5JVD - chains A and F of the 6 polymer chains in the assembly; structure by X-ray diffraction, 2.39 A resolution.

[Chain A]
Molecule: Tubulin alpha-1B chain
Organism: Bos taurus
UniProtKB: P81947 (TBA1B_BOVIN); numbering as in UniProt (aligned over 1-451)
Amino-acid sequence (451 residues; row label = number of the first residue in the row):
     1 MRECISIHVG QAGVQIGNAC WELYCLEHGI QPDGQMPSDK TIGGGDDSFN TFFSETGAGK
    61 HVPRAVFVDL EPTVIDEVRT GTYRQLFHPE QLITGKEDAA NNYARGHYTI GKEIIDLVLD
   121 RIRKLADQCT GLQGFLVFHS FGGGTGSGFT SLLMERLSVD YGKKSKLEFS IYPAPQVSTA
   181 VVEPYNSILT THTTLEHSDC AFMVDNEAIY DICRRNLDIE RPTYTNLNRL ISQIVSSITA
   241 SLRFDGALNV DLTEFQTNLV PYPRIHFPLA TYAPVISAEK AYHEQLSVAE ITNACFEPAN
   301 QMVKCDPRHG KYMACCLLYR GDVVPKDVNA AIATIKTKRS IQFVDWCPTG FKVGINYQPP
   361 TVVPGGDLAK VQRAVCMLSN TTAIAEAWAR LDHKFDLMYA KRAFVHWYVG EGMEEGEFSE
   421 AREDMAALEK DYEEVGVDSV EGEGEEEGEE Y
Not modelled in the structure: 1, 440-451
Metal / ion sites: Ca2+: Asp39, Thr41, Gly44, Glu55
Small-molecule neighbours:
  - 6NL ((2E)-3-(3-hydroxy-4-methoxyphenyl)-1-(7-methoxy-2H-1,3-benzodioxol-5-yl)-2-methylprop-2-en-1-one): Asn101, Thr179, Ala180, Val181
  - GTP: Val9, Gly10, Gln11, Ala12, Gln15, Ile16, Asp69, Glu71, Asp98, Ala99, Ala100, Asn101, Ser140, Gly142, Gly143, Gly144, Thr145, Gly146, Ile171, Pro173, Val177, Ser178, Thr179, Glu183, Asn206, Tyr224, Leu227, Asn228, Ile231
From the paper describing this entry:
  - binding site for 6NL: Thr179
  - conformationally variable residues (side-chain flip): Thr179

[Chain F]
Molecule: Tubulin beta-2B chain
Organism: Gallus gallus
UniProtKB: E1BQ43 (E1BQ43_CHICK); residue numbers follow UniProt; this construct covers 1-378
Amino-acid sequence (384 residues; numbered 1 to 384; the number before each row is that of its first residue):
     1 MYTFVVRDEN SSVYAEVSRL LLATGQWKRL RKDNPRFNLM LGERNRLPFG RLGHEPGLVQ
    61 LVNYYRGADK LCRKASLVKL IKTSPELSES CTWFPESYVI YPTNLKTPVA PAQNGIRHLI
   121 NNTRTDEREV FLAAYNRRRE GREGNVWIAK SSAGAKGEGI LISSEASELL DFIDEQGQVH
   181 VIQKYLEKPL LLEPGHRKFD IRSWVLVDHL YNIYLYREGV LRTSSEPYNS ANFQDKTCHL
   241 TNHCIQKEYS KNYGRYEEGN EMFFEEFNQY LMDALNTTLE NSILLQIKHI IRSCLMCIEP
   301 AISTKHLHYQ SFQLFGFDFM VDEELKVWLI EVNGAPACAQ KLYAELCQGI VDVAISSVFP
   361 LADTGQKTSQ PTSIFIKLHH HHHH
Not modelled in the structure: 103-125, 363-371, 381-384
Sequence notes: expression tag (379-384)
Metal / ion sites: Mg2+: Glu331, Asn333 (together with AMP-PCP)
Small-molecule neighbours: AMP-PCP (ACP; phosphomethylphosphonic acid adenylate ester): Lys74, Ile148, Lys150, Gln183, Lys184, Tyr185, Leu186, Lys198, Asp200, Arg202, Arg222, His239, Leu240, Thr241, Asn242, Asp318, Met320, Ile330, Glu331, Asn333

[Interface between chain A and chain F]
Residue-residue contacts - 19 pairs, chain A then chain F:
  Gln176(A) - Pro56(F)
  Glu207(A) - His54(F)  salt bridge
  Glu297(A) - His306(F)
  Lys304(A) - His54(F)
  Lys304(A) - His308(F)
  Asp306(A) - Arg66(F)
  Arg308(A) - Pro300(F)  hydrogen bond (side chain-backbone)
  Arg308(A) - Ala301(F)  hydrogen bond (side chain-backbone)
  Arg308(A) - Ile302(F)
  Arg308(A) - Ser303(F)  hydrogen bond (side chain-backbone)
  Arg308(A) - Leu307(F)
  His309(A) - Arg66(F)  hydrogen bond (side chain-backbone)
  His309(A) - Gly67(F)
  His309(A) - Ala301(F)
  Ser340(A) - Ala301(F)
  Glu386(A) - Arg66(F)  salt bridge
  Arg390(A) - Gly50(F)
  Arg390(A) - His54(F)
  His393(A) - Arg51(F)
Also at the interface, not in a pair above, chain A (15 interface residues in all): Pro175, Pro298, Cys305, Lys338
Also at the interface, not in a pair above, chain F (14 interface residues in all): Gly53

[Overview]
The interface between chain A and chain F involves 15 residues on one side and 14 on the other; the contacts
include 4 hydrogen bonds and 2 salt bridges. Polar contacts include Glu207(A)-His54(F), Glu386(A)-Arg66(F) and
Arg308(A)-Pro300(F). Chain A binds GTP and compound 6NL. From the paper: a binding site for 6NL at Thr179(A);
conformational variability at Thr179(A).
Here chain A is Tubulin alpha-1B chain (Bos taurus) and chain F is Tubulin beta-2B chain (Gallus gallus).
Entry 5JVD (Tubulin-TUB092 complex) was determined by X-ray diffraction.
